Entry 8AAC (electron microscopy, 3.70 A resolution); this record covers chains JA and 2A of the 180 polymer chains in the assembly.

# Chain JA (and 2A)
Protein: C protein
Organism: African cichlid nackednavirus
Notes: chain 2A of this document is another copy of the same molecule, construct and numbering; everything in this record applies to it too
UniProtKB: A0A3S9H6T3 (A0A3S9H6T3_9VIRU); numbering as in UniProt (aligned over 2-174)
Amino-acid sequence (175 residues; each row starts with the number of its first residue; note: 1 number in that range is skipped by the numbering (no residue carries it; nothing is unmodelled there); numbers below 1 keep their minus sign (Met-1 is residue -1)):
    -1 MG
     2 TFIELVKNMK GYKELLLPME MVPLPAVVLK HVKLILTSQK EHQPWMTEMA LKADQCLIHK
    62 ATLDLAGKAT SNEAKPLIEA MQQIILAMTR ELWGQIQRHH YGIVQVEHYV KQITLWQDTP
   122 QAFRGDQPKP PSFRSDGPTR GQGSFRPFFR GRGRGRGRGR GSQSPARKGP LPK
Disordered / not traced: -1, 66-74, 137-174
Differences from the reference sequence: initiating methionine (-1); expression tag (0)

# How chain JA and chain 2A interact
Residue-residue contacts (19; chain JA residue first):
  Asn9(JA) - Thr38(2A)
  Met10(JA) - Thr38(2A)
  Met10(JA) - Ser39(2A)
  Lys11(JA) - Gln40(2A)
  Lys112(JA) - Phe134(2A)
  Gln113(JA) - Phe134(2A)
  Leu116(JA) - His101(2A)
  Leu116(JA) - Tyr102(2A)
  Leu116(JA) - Phe134(2A)  hydrophobic
  Asp119(JA) - Val28(2A)
  Asp119(JA) - His32(2A)  salt bridge
  Pro121(JA) - Glu21(2A)
  Pro121(JA) - Met22(2A)
  Phe124(JA) - Glu21(2A)
  Phe124(JA) - Met22(2A)  hydrophobic
  Phe124(JA) - Gln128(2A)  hydrogen bond (backbone-side chain)
  Asp127(JA) - Lys130(2A)
  Gln128(JA) - Lys130(2A)
  Pro129(JA) - Lys130(2A)
Other interface residues (no listed pair), chain JA (19 interface residues in all): Lys8, His109, Thr115, Thr120, Arg125, Gly126, Lys130
Other interface residues (no listed pair), chain 2A (17 interface residues in all): Val23, Pro24, Lys41, Trp117, Asp127

# In short
19 residues of chain JA and 17 residues of chain 2A are in contact, with 1 hydrogen bond and 1 salt bridge.
Among the polar pairs are Asp119(JA)-His32(2A) and Phe124(JA)-Gln128(2A).
Both chains are C protein (African cichlid nackednavirus). Entry 8AAC (African cichlid nackednavirus capsid at
pH 7.5) was determined by electron microscopy (same publication as 8C0O).
